6GEN - chains B and I of the 20 polymer chains in the assembly; structure by electron microscopy, 3.60 A resolution.

[Chain B]
Molecule: Histone H3
Source organism: Saccharomyces cerevisiae (strain ATCC 204508 / S288c)
UniProt: P61830 (H3_YEAST); residues 0-135 here correspond to UniProt positions 1-136 (UniProt number = residue number + 1)
Chain sequence (136 residues; each row starts with the number of its first residue; numbering starts at 0):
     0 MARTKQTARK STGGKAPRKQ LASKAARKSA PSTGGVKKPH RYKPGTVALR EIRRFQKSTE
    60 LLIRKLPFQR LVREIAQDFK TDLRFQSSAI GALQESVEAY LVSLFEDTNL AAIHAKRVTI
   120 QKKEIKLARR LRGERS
Unresolved in the structure: 0-36, 134-135
Differences from the reference sequence: conflict Glu123 (Asp124 in P61830)
Curated features (UniProtKB/Swiss-Prot):
  - modified residue: Lys4 (N6,N6,N6-trimethyllysine), Lys9 (N6-acetyllysine), Ser10 (Phosphoserine), Lys14 (N6,N6-dimethyllysine), Lys18 (N6-acetyllysine), Lys23 (N6-acetyllysine), Lys27 (N6,N6,N6-trimethyllysine), Lys36 (N6,N6,N6-trimethyllysine), Lys37 (N6-acetyllysine), Lys56 (N6-acetyllysine), Lys64 (N6-acetyllysine), Lys79 (N6,N6,N6-trimethyllysine)

[Chain I]
Molecule: 173-nt DNA strand
Source organism: synthetic construct
Sequence (173 nucleotides; numbered -96 to 76; the number before each row is that of its first residue; numbers below 1 keep their minus sign (DG-96 is residue -96)):
   -96 GCATTAATGC ATCCGCGGCC GCCCTGGAGA ATCCCGGTGC CGAGGCCGCT CAATTGGTCG
   -36 TAGACAGCTC TAGCACCGCT TAAACGCACG TACGCGCTGT CCCCCGCGTT TTAACCGCCA
    24 AGGGGATTAC TCCCTAGTCT CCAGGCACGT GTCAGATATA TACATCCTGT GCA

[How chain B and chain I interact]
Residue-residue contacts (12):
  Arg40(B) with DG9(I), hydrogen bond to the base; DC10(I), hydrogen bond to the sugar
  Tyr41(B) with DA-66(I), sugar contact; DG9(I), sugar contact; DC10(I), phosphate contact
  Gly44(B) with DG9(I), phosphate contact
  Thr45(B) with DG9(I), phosphate contact
  Val46(B) with DG9(I), hydrogen bond to the phosphate
  Ala47(B) with DG9(I), phosphate contact
  Arg49(B) with DA-66(I), sugar contact; DT-65(I), salt bridge to the phosphate
  Leu65(B) with DA17(I), phosphate contact
Also at the interface, not in a pair above, chain B (13 interface residues in all): His39, Lys42, Pro43, Pro66, Arg69
Also at the interface, not in a pair above, chain I (8 interface residues in all): DA-67, DC8, DC18

[Overview]
Chain B and chain I form an interface of 13 and 8 residues respectively; the contacts include 3 hydrogen bonds
and 1 salt bridge. Among the polar pairs are Arg40(B)-DG9(I), Arg40(B)-DC10(I) and Val46(B)-DG9(I).
Here chain B is Histone H3 (Saccharomyces cerevisiae (strain ATCC 204508 / S288c)) and chain I is a 173-nt DNA
strand (synthetic construct). Entry 6GEN (Chromatin remodeller-nucleosome complex at 4.5 A resolution) was
determined by electron microscopy (same publication as 6GEJ).
